Entry 8QSE (X-ray diffraction, 1.80 A resolution); this record covers chains A and J of the 4 polymer chains in the assembly.

== Chain A (and J) ==
Molecule: 14-3-3 protein sigma
Source organism: Homo sapiens
Notes: chain J of this document is another copy of the same molecule, construct and numbering; everything in this record applies to it too
UniProtKB: P31947 (1433S_HUMAN); residues 1-231 here = UniProt positions 1-231
Amino-acid sequence (236 residues; row label = number of the first residue in the row; numbers below 1 keep their minus sign (Gly-4 is residue -4)):
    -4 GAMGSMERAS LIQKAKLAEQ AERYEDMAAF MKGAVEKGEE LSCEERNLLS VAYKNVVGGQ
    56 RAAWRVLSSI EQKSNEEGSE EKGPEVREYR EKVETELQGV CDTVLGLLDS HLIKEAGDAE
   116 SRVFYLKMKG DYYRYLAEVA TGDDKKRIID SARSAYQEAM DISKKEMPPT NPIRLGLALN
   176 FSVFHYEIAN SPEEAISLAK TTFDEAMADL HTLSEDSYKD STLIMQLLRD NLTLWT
Not modelled in the structure: -4, 72-77 (chain J: 208)
Sequence notes: expression tag (-4 to 0)
UniProt features mapped onto this chain:
  - site (Interaction with phosphoserine on interacting protein): Arg56, Arg129
  - modified residue (Phosphoserine): Ser5, Ser74
Covalently attached groups: compound WQI linked to Cys38
Bound ions: Mg2+ near Glu89 (its only coordinating residue here)
Residues lining bound ligands: WQI (2-chloranyl-N-[[1-(4-iodophenyl)sulfonylpiperidin-4-yl]methyl]ethanamide): Arg41, Asn42, Ser45, Glu115, Phe119, Lys122, Pro167, Ile168, Gly171, Asp215, Leu218, Ile219

== How chain A and chain J interact ==
Pairs across the interface (36):
  Ser5(A) - Glu80(J)  hydrogen bond
  Gln8(A) - Lys77(J)
  Lys9(A) - Glu80(J)
  Lys9(A) - Glu83(J)  salt bridge
  Leu12(A) - Ile65(J)  hydrophobic
  Leu12(A) - Val81(J)  hydrophobic
  Ala13(A) - Tyr84(J)
  Gln15(A) - Val61(J)
  Gln15(A) - Ile65(J)
  Ala16(A) - Ala58(J)
  Arg18(A) - Ala58(J)
  Arg18(A) - Tyr84(J)
  Arg18(A) - Glu91(J)  salt bridge
  Asp21(A) - Tyr84(J)  hydrogen bond
  Asp21(A) - Lys87(J)  salt bridge
  Phe25(A) - Tyr84(J)  hydrophobic
  Ala58(A) - Ala16(J)
  Ala58(A) - Arg18(J)
  Val61(A) - Gln15(J)
  Val61(A) - Ala16(J)
  Leu62(A) - Leu12(J)  hydrophobic
  Ile65(A) - Leu12(J)  hydrophobic
  Ile65(A) - Gln15(J)
  Glu80(A) - Ser5(J)  hydrogen bond
  Glu80(A) - Gln8(J)  hydrogen bond
  Glu80(A) - Lys9(J)
  Val81(A) - Leu12(J)  hydrophobic
  Glu83(A) - Lys9(J)  salt bridge
  Tyr84(A) - Leu12(J)  hydrophobic
  Tyr84(A) - Ala13(J)
  Tyr84(A) - Arg18(J)
  Tyr84(A) - Asp21(J)  hydrogen bond
  Tyr84(A) - Phe25(J)  hydrophobic
  Lys87(A) - Asp21(J)
  Val88(A) - Arg18(J)
  Glu91(A) - Arg18(J)  salt bridge
Also at the interface, not in a pair above, chain A (22 interface residues in all): Gln55
Also at the interface, not in a pair above, chain J (23 interface residues in all): Gln55, Leu62, Val88

== In short ==
22 residues of chain A and 23 residues of chain J are in contact, with 5 hydrogen bonds and 5 salt bridges.
Polar contacts include Lys9(A)-Glu83(J), Arg18(A)-Glu91(J) and Asp21(A)-Lys87(J). Compound WQI is covalently
linked to Cys38(A).
Chain A and chain J are both 14-3-3 protein sigma (Homo sapiens); the structure, Ternary structure of 14-3-3s,
BRAF phosphopeptide (pS365) and compound 23 (1083848), was determined by X-ray diffraction.
